PDB entry 2XBK | X-ray diffraction, 1.95 A resolution | chain A

== Chain A ==
Name: Pimd protein
From: Streptomyces natalensis
Reference sequence: Q9EW92 (Q9EW92_9ACTO); numbering as in UniProt (aligned over 5-397)
Chain sequence (404 residues; numbered -6 to 397; the number before each row is that of its first residue; numbers below 1 keep their minus sign (Met-6 is residue -6)):
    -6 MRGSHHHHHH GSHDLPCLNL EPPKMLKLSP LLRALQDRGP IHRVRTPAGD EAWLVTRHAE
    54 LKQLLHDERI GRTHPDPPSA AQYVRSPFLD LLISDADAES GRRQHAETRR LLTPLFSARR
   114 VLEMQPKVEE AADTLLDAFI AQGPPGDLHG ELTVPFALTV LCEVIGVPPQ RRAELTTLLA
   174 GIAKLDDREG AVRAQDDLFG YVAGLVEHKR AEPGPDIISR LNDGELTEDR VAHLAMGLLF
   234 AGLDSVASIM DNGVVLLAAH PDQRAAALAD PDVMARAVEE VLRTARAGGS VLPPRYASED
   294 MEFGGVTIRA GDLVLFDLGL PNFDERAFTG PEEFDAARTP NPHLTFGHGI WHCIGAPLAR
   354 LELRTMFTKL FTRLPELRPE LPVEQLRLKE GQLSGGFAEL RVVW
Not modelled in the structure: -6 to 6
Construct notes: expression tag (-6 to 4)
Ion coordination: heme Fe near Cys346 (its only coordinating residue here)
Ligand contacts:
  - heme (HEM): Arg65, His98, Thr101, Arg102, Leu105, Phe109, Leu154, Leu231, Ala234, Gly235, Ser238, Val239, Ile242, Leu275, Leu285, Pro286, Arg288, Leu311, Thr338, Phe339, Gly340, Ile343, Trp344, His345, Cys346, Ile347, Gly348, Leu351, Ala352, Glu355, Leu356
  - 4,5-de-epoxypimaricin (XBK): Leu13, Arg65, Val77, Phe81, Leu82, Leu85, Leu178, Gly230, Phe233, Ala234, Asp237, Ser238, Ser241, Ile242, Arg279, Gly282, Ser283, Val284, Leu285, Pro286, Leu381, Gln385, Leu386, Ser387, Gly388, Gly389
From the paper describing this entry:
  - binding site for 4,5-de-epoxypimaricin: Leu13, Val77, Phe81, Leu82, Leu85, Leu178, Gly230, Phe233, Ala234, Ser238, Ser241, Ile242, Arg279, Gly282, Ser283, Val284, Leu285, Pro286, Leu381 to Gly389
  - conformationally variable residues (loop rearrangement, order/disorder transition, side-chain flip): Leu178, Arg279, Leu381 to Gly389
  - contacts within the chain: Ala234-Ser238 (hydrogen bond)

== Overview ==
Chain A binds heme and 4,5-de-epoxypimaricin. The paper reports a binding site for 4,5-de-epoxypimaricin at
Leu13, Val77 and Phe81 among others; conformational variability at Leu178, Arg279 and Leu381.
Chain A is Pimd protein (Streptomyces natalensis); the structure, X-ray structure of the substrate-bound
cytochrome P450 PimD - a polyene macrolide antibiotic pimaricin epoxidase, was determined by X-ray diffraction
(same publication as 2X9P).
